2ZNB - chain A; structure by X-ray diffraction, 2.15 A resolution.

[Chain A]
Name: Metallo-beta-lactamase
Organism: Bacteroides fragilis
Notes: EC 3.5.2.6
Reference sequence: P25910 (BLAB_BACFR); residue numbers follow UniProt; this construct covers 18-249
Chain sequence (232 residues; row label = number of the first residue in the row):
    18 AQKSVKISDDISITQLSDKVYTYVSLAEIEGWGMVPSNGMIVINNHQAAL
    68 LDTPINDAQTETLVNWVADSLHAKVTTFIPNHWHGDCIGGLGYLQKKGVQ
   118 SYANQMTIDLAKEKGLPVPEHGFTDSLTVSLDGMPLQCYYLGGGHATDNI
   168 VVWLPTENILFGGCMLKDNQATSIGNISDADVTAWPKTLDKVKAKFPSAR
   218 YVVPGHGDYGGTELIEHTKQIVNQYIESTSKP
Not modelled in the structure: 18-20, 45-50, 249
Sequence notes: conflict Thr-79 (Met in P25910), Ala-85 (Thr in P25910), Lys-113 (Arg in P25910)
Bound ions: Na+: Asn-55, Asp-69, Asp-103; Cd2+ site 1: His-99, His-101, His-162; Cd2+ site 2: Asp-103, Cys-181, His-223
Curated features (UniProtKB/Swiss-Prot):
  - binding site (Zn(2+)): His-99, His-101, Asp-103, His-162, Cys-181, His-223
  - binding site (substrate): Lys-184, Asn-193
  - mutagenesis: Cys-181 (C181S: The overall structure of the mutant is the same as that of the wild-type, however the site of the second zinc ion is unoccupied)

[In short]
The Cd2+ site 1 is built by His-99, His-101 and His-162. The Cd2+ site 2 is built by Asp-103, Cys-181 and
His-223. From UniProt: 6 Zn2+-binding residues, substrate-binding residues Lys-184 and Asn-193 and one
mutagenesis site.
Chain A is Metallo-beta-lactamase (Bacteroides fragilis); the structure, Metallo-beta-lactamase (cadmium-bound
form), was determined by X-ray diffraction together with 3ZNB from the same study.
